PDB entry 4YG1 | X-ray diffraction, 3.25 A resolution | chains C and D of the 6 polymer chains in the assembly

# Chain C (and D)
Name: Antitoxin HipB
From: Escherichia coli (strain K12)
Notes: chain D of this document is another copy of the same molecule, construct and numbering; everything in this record applies to it too
UniProtKB: P23873 (HIPB_ECOLI); residue numbers follow UniProt; this construct covers 1-72
Amino-acid sequence (72 residues; each row starts with the number of its first residue):
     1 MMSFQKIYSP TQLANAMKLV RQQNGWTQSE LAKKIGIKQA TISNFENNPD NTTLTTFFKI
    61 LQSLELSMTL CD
Not modelled in the structure: 1-3 (chain D: 1)
Curated features (UniProtKB/Swiss-Prot):
  - DNA-binding region: Arg21 to Asn47 (H-T-H motif)

# Interface between chain C and chain D
Contacting residue pairs - 69 pairs, chain C then chain D:
  Phe4(C) with Thr69(D); Leu70(D); Cys71(D), hydrophobic
  Gln5(C) with Thr69(D), hydrogen bond (backbone-side chain)
  Lys6(C) with Ser67(D); Met68(D); Thr69(D)
  Ile7(C) with Phe58(D), hydrophobic; Ser67(D); Met68(D), hydrogen bond (backbone-backbone)
  Tyr8(C) with Phe58(D)
  Ser9(C) with Phe58(D)
  Pro10(C) with Leu54(D), hydrophobic; Phe58(D)
  Leu13(C) with Leu54(D), hydrophobic; Phe58(D), hydrophobic
  Met17(C) with Leu70(D), hydrophobic
  Pro49(C) with Leu54(D)
  Asp50(C) with Thr53(D); Leu54(D); Thr55(D), hydrogen bond (backbone-side chain)
  Asn51(C) with Thr53(D)
  Thr52(C) with Thr52(D); Thr53(D); Leu54(D), hydrogen bond (backbone-backbone)
  Thr53(C) with Asp50(D), hydrogen bond (side chain-backbone); Asn51(D), hydrogen bond; Thr52(D)
  Leu54(C) with Pro49(D); Asp50(D); Thr52(D), hydrogen bond (backbone-backbone); Leu54(D), hydrophobic
  Thr55(C) with Asp50(D), hydrogen bond (side chain-backbone); Asn51(D)
  Phe58(C) with Ile7(D), hydrophobic; Tyr8(D); Ser9(D); Pro10(D)
  Glu65(C) with Asp72(D)
  Leu66(C) with Cys71(D); Asp72(D)
  Ser67(C) with Lys6(D); Ile7(D), hydrogen bond (side chain-backbone); Tyr8(D); Leu70(D); Cys71(D), hydrogen bond (backbone-backbone); Asp72(D)
  Met68(C) with Ile7(D), hydrogen bond (backbone-backbone); Leu13(D), hydrophobic; Met68(D), hydrophobic; Thr69(D); Leu70(D), hydrophobic
  Thr69(C) with Phe4(D); Gln5(D); Met68(D); Thr69(D), hydrogen bond (backbone-backbone); Cys71(D)
  Leu70(C) with Phe4(D); Ile7(D), hydrophobic; Leu13(D), hydrophobic; Ala16(D), hydrophobic; Ser67(D)
  Cys71(C) with Phe4(D), hydrophobic; Leu66(D); Ser67(D), hydrogen bond (backbone-backbone); Met68(D)
  Asp72(C) with Glu65(D); Leu66(D); Ser67(D), hydrogen bond (backbone-side chain)
Other interface residues (no listed pair), chain C (29 interface residues in all): Ala16, Phe45, Phe57, Leu61
Other interface residues (no listed pair), chain D (28 interface residues in all): Phe45, Phe57, Leu61

# In short
29 residues of chain C and 28 residues of chain D are in contact; the contacts include 14 hydrogen bonds.
Polar pairs include Gln5(C)-Thr69(D), Asp50(C)-Thr55(D) and Thr53(C)-Asp50(D).
Chain C and chain D are both Antitoxin HipB (Escherichia coli (strain K12)); the structure, HipB-O1-O2
complex/P21212 crystal form, was determined by X-ray diffraction together with 5K98, 4YG4 and 4YG7 from the
same study.
